5W1S - chains C and M of the 7 polymer chains in the assembly; structure by X-ray diffraction, 3.81 A resolution.

# Chain C
Molecule: DNA-directed RNA polymerase subunit beta
Organism: Escherichia coli (strain K12)
Notes: EC 2.7.7.6
UniProtKB: P0A8V2 (RPOB_ECOLI); residues 1-1342 here = UniProt positions 1-1342
Amino-acid sequence (1342 residues; each row starts with the number of its first residue):
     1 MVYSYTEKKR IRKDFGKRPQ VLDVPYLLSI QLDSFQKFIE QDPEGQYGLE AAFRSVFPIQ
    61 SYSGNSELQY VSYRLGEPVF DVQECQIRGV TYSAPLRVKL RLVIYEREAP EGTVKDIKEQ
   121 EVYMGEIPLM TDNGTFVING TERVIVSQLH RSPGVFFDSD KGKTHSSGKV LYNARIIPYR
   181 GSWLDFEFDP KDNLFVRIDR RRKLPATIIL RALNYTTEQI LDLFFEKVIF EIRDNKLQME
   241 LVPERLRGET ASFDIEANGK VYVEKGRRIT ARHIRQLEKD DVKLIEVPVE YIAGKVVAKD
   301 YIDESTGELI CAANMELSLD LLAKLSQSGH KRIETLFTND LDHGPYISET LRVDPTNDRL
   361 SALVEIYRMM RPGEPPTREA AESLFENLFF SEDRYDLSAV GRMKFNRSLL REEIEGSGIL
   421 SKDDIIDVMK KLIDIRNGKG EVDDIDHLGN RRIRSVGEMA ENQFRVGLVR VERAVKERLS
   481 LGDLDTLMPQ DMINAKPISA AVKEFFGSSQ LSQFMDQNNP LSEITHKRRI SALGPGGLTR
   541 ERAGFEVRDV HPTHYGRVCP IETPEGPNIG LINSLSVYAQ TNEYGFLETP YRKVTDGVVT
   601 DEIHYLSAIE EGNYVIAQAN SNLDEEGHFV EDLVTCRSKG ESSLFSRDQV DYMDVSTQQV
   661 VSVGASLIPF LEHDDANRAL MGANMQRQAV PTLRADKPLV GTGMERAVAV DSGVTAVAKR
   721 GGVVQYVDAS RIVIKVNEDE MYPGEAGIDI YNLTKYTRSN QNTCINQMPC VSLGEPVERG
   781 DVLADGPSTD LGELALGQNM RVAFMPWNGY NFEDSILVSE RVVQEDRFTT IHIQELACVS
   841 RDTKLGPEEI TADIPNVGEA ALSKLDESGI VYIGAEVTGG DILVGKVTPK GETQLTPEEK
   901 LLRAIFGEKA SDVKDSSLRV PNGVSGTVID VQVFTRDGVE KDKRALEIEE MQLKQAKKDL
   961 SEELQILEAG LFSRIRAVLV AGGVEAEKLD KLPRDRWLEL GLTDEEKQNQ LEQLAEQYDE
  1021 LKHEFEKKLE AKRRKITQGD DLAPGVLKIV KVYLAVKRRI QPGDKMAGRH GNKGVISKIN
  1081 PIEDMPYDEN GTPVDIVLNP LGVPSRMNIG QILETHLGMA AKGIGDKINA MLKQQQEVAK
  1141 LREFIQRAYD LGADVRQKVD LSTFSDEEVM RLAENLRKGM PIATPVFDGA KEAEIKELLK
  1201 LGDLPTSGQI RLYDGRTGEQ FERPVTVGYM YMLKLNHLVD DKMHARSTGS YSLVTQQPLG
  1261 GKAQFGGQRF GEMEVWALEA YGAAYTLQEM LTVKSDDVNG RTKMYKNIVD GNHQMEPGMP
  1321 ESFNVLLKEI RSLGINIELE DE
Disordered / not traced: 1-2
Curated features (UniProtKB/Swiss-Prot):
  - modified residue (N6-acetyllysine): Lys1022, Lys1200
  - mutagenesis: Ile561 (I561S: Resistant to antibiotics salinamide A and B), Ile569 (I569S: Resistant to antibiotics salinamide A and B), Ala665 (A665E: Resistant to antibiotics salinamide A and B), Asp675 (D675A/G: Resistant to antibiotics salinamide A and B), Asn677 (N677H/K: Resistant to antibiotics salinamide A and B), Leu680 (L680M: Resistant to antibiotics salinamide A and B), Glu813 (E813K: Disrupts the enzyme's active center)

# Chain M
Molecule: Protein TraR
Organism: Escherichia coli (strain K12)
UniProtKB: P41065 (TRAR_ECOLI); numbering as in UniProt (aligned over 1-73)
Amino-acid sequence (79 residues; numbered 1 to 79; the number before each row is that of its first residue):
     1 MSDEADEAYS VTEQLTMTGI NRIRQKINAH GIPVYLCEAC GNPIPEARRK IFPGVTLCVE
    61 CQAYQERQRK HYAHHHHHH
Disordered / not traced: 1-3, 74-79
Differences from the reference sequence: expression tag (74-79)
Metal / ion sites: Mg2+: Glu4 (shared with 3 residues of chain D); Zn2+: Cys37, Cys40, Cys58, Cys61
Curated features (UniProtKB/Swiss-Prot):
  - zinc finger: Cys37 to Cys61 (dksA C4-type)

# Interface between chain C and chain M
Contacting residue pairs (7):
  Val170(C) - Ala73(M)
  Arg678(C) - Glu4(M)  hydrogen bond (side chain-backbone)
  Arg678(C) - Ala5(M)
  Arg678(C) - Asp6(M)  salt bridge
  Met681(C) - Ala5(M)  hydrophobic
  Arg1106(C) - Asp6(M)  salt bridge
  Met1107(C) - Tyr9(M)  hydrophobic
Also at the interface, not in a pair above, chain C (7 interface residues in all): Asn677, Ser1105
From the paper, about this interface:
  - pairs named by the authors: Asp6(M)-Arg678(C) (salt bridge), Asp6(M)-Arg1106(C) (salt bridge)

# Summary
The interface between chain C and chain M involves 7 residues on one side and 5 on the other; the contacts
include 1 hydrogen bond and 2 salt bridges. Polar contacts include Arg678(C)-Asp6(M), Arg1106(C)-Asp6(M) and
Arg678(C)-Glu4(M). The paper describes salt bridges between Asp6(M) and Arg678(C) and Asp6(M) and Arg1106(C).
Here chain C is DNA-directed RNA polymerase subunit beta and chain M is Protein TraR, both from Escherichia
coli (strain K12). Entry 5W1S (X-ray crystal structure of Escherichia coli RNA polymerase and TraR complex)
was determined by X-ray diffraction (same publication as 5VSW and 5W1T).
